8I9M - chains A and B; structure by electron microscopy, 5.19 A resolution (low resolution: residue-level contacts below are approximate; hydrogen-bond / salt-bridge calls are withheld).

== Chain A ==
Molecule: High mobility group protein B1
Source organism: Homo sapiens
UniProt: P09429 (HMGB1_HUMAN); numbering as in UniProt (aligned over 89-163)
Amino-acid sequence (75 residues; each row starts with the number of its first residue):
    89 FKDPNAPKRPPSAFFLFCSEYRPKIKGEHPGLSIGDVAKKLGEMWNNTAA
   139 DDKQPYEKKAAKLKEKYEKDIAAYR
Curated features (UniProtKB/Swiss-Prot):
  - DNA-binding region: Pro-95 to Arg-163 (HMG box 2)
  - region: Phe-89 to Glu-108 (Cytokine-stimulating activity)
  - modified residue: Lys-90 (N6-acetyllysine), Ser-100 (Phosphoserine), Cys-106 (Cysteine sulfonic acid (-SO3H)), Lys-127 (N6-acetyllysine), Lys-128 (N6-acetyllysine), Lys-141 (N6-acetyllysine)
  - natural variant: Ala-149 (A149E: In gastric-carcinoma cell line)
  - mutagenesis: Cys-106 (C106S: Inhibits oxidation-dependent inactivation of immunostimmulatory activity in apoptotic cells)

== Chain B ==
Molecule: Advanced glycosylation end product-specific receptor
Source organism: Homo sapiens
UniProt: Q15109 (RAGE_HUMAN); residues 23-233 here = UniProt positions 23-233
Amino-acid sequence (211 residues; numbered 23 to 233; the number before each row is that of its first residue):
    23 AQNITARIGEPLVLKCKGAPKKPPQRLEWKLNTGRTEAWKVLSPQGGGPW
    73 DSVARVLPNGSLFLPAVGIQDEGIFRCQAMNRNGKETKSNYRVRVYQIPG
   123 KPEIVDSASELTAGVPNKVGTCVSEGSYPAGTLSWHLDGKPLVPNEKGVS
   173 VKEQTRRHPETGLFTLQSELMVTPARGGDPRPTFSCSFSPGLPRHRALRT
   223 APIQPRVWEPV
Disulfide bonds: Cys-38/Cys-99, Cys-144/Cys-208
Curated features (UniProtKB/Swiss-Prot):
  - glycosylation (N-linked (GlcNAc...) asparagine): Asn-25, Asn-81

== Chain A / chain B interface ==
Pairs across the interface (30; chain A residue first):
  Phe-102(A) / Gly-70(B)
  Phe-102(A) / Asp-73(B)
  Phe-105(A) / Arg-77(B)
  Asp-139(A) / Gln-119(B)
  Asp-139(A) / Ile-120(B)
  Asp-139(A) / Arg-216(B)
  Asp-140(A) / Arg-29(B)
  Asp-140(A) / Gln-119(B)
  Gln-142(A) / Arg-29(B)
  Glu-145(A) / Gln-67(B)
  Glu-145(A) / Gly-68(B)
  Glu-145(A) / Arg-77(B)
  Glu-145(A) / Phe-85(B)
  Lys-146(A) / Pro-66(B)
  Lys-146(A) / Gln-67(B)
  Lys-146(A) / Gly-68(B)
  Lys-146(A) / Ser-74(B)
  Lys-146(A) / Val-75(B)
  Lys-147(A) / Asp-73(B)
  Ala-148(A) / Asp-73(B)
  Ala-149(A) / Asp-73(B)
  Glu-153(A) / Gly-70(B)
  Glu-153(A) / Pro-71(B)
  Glu-153(A) / Trp-72(B)
  Glu-153(A) / Asp-73(B)
  Glu-153(A) / Ser-74(B)
  Lys-154(A) / Asp-73(B)
  Lys-154(A) / Ser-74(B)
  Tyr-155(A) / Ser-74(B)
  Glu-156(A) / Ser-74(B)
Also at the interface, not in a pair above, chain A (19 interface residues in all): Leu-129, Ala-138, Lys-141, Pro-143, Lys-157
Also at the interface, not in a pair above, chain B (17 interface residues in all): Gly-69, Ala-76

== Overview ==
19 residues of chain A face 17 of chain B across their interface. UniProt lists a DNA-binding region and one
mutagenesis site on chain A.
Chain A is High mobility group protein B1 and chain B is Advanced glycosylation end product-specific receptor,
both from Homo sapiens; the structure, The RAGE and HMGB1 complex, was determined by electron microscopy.
